PDB entry 3KRU | X-ray diffraction, 1.60 A resolution | chains A and B of the 4 polymer chains in the assembly

[Chain A (and B)]
Name: NADH:flavin oxidoreductase/NADH oxidase
Organism: Thermoanaerobacter pseudethanolicus ATCC 33223
Notes: EC 1.6.99.1; chain B of this document is another copy of the same molecule, construct and numbering; everything in this record applies to it too
UniProtKB: B0KAH1 (B0KAH1_THEP3); numbering as in UniProt (aligned over 1-337)
Sequence (343 residues; numbered 1 to 343; the number before each row is that of its first residue):
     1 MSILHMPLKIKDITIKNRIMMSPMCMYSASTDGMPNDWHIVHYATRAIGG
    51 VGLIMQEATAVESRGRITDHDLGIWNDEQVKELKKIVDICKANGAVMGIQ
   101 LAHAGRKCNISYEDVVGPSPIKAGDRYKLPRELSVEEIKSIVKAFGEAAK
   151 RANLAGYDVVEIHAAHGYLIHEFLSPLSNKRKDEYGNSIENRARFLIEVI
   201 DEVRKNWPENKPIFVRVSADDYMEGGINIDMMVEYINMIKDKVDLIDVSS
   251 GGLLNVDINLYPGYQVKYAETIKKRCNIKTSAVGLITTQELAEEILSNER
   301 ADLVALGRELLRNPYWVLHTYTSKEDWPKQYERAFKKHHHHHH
Unresolved in the structure: 1, 337-343
Differences from the reference sequence: expression tag (338-343)
Ligand contacts: FMN (flavin mononucleotide): Ser22, Pro23, Met24, Cys25, Met26, Glu57, Ala58, Gln100, His163, His166, Arg216, Val283, Gly284, Leu285, Ile286, Ala305, Leu306, Gly307, Arg308

[Interface between chain A and chain B]
Contacting residue pairs (45):
  Met26(A) with Gln330(B); Tyr331(B), hydrophobic
  Ser28(A) with Gln330(B), hydrogen bond
  Trp38(A) with Ile48(B); Asn93(B); Gln330(B); Tyr331(B), hydrophobic
  Val41(A) with Ile48(B), hydrophobic; Ile89(B), hydrophobic
  His42(A) with Tyr331(B), hydrogen bond
  Thr45(A) with Thr45(B), hydrogen bond
  Arg46(A) with Tyr315(B), hydrogen bond; Tyr331(B), hydrogen bond
  Ile48(A) with Trp38(B); Val41(B), hydrophobic
  Ile89(A) with Val41(B), hydrophobic
  Asn93(A) with Trp38(B)
  Arg308(A) with Arg333(B); Ala334(B)
  Leu311(A) with Tyr315(B); Tyr331(B), hydrophobic; Ala334(B), hydrophobic
  Arg312(A) with Tyr315(B); His319(B), hydrogen bond (backbone-side chain); Trp327(B); Ala334(B), hydrogen bond (side chain-backbone)
  Pro314(A) with Tyr315(B)
  Tyr315(A) with Arg46(B), hydrogen bond; Leu311(B); Arg312(B); Pro314(B)
  His319(A) with Arg312(B), hydrogen bond (side chain-backbone)
  Trp327(A) with Arg312(B)
  Gln330(A) with Met26(B); Ser28(B), hydrogen bond; Trp38(B)
  Tyr331(A) with Met26(B), hydrophobic; Trp38(B), hydrophobic; His42(B), hydrogen bond; Arg46(B), hydrogen bond; Leu311(B), hydrophobic
  Arg333(A) with Arg308(B)
  Ala334(A) with Arg308(B); Leu311(B), hydrophobic; Arg312(B), hydrogen bond (backbone-side chain)
Other interface residues (no listed pair), chain A (24 interface residues in all): Asp37, Ala44, Lys336
Other interface residues (no listed pair), chain B (24 interface residues in all): Asp37, Ala44, Pro328

[In short]
The chain A/chain B interface involves 24 residues from each chain, with 13 hydrogen bonds. Among the polar
pairs are Ser28(A)-Gln330(B), His42(A)-Tyr331(B) and Thr45(A)-Thr45(B). Ligands of chain A: flavin
mononucleotide.
Chain A and chain B are both NADH:flavin oxidoreductase/NADH oxidase (Thermoanaerobacter pseudethanolicus ATCC
33223); the structure, Crystal Structure of the Thermostable Old Yellow Enzyme from Thermoanaerobacter
pseudethanolicus E39, was determined by X-ray diffraction.
